Entry 4RIE (X-ray diffraction, 2.16 A resolution); this record covers chains A and B.

# Chain A (and B)
Name: Glycosyl transferase homolog
From: Streptomyces cyanogenus
Notes: fragment: Glycosyltransferase; chain B of this document is another copy of the same molecule, construct and numbering; everything in this record applies to it too
UniProt: Q9ZGC0 (Q9ZGC0_STRCY); residues 1-373 here = UniProt positions 1-373
Amino-acid sequence (379 residues; each row starts with the number of its first residue):
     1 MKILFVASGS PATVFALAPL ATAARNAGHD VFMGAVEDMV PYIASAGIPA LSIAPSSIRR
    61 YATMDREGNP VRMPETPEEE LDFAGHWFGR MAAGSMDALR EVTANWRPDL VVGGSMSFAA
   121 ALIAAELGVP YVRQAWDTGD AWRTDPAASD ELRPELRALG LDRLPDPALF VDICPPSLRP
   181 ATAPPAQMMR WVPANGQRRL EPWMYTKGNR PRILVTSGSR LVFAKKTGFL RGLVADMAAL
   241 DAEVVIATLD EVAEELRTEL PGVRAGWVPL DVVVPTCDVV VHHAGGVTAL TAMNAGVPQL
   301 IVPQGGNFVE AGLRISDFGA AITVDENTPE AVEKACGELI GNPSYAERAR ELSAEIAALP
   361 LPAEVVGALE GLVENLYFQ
Unresolved in the structure: 219-227, 256-262, 327-330, 379 (chain B: 220-231, 255-262, 304-308, 326-327, 379)
Sequence notes: conflict P303 (Ser in Q9ZGC0); expression tag (374-379)
What the authors report for this chain:
  - catalytic residues: H283 (citing earlier work)
  - catalytic residues: D137 (from molecular simulation)

# Interface between chain A and chain B
Residue-residue contacts (73; chain A residue first):
  P19(A) with N26(B), hydrogen bond (backbone-side chain)
  T22(A) with T22(B); N26(B)
  A23(A) with N26(B), hydrogen bond (backbone-side chain)
  R25(A) with P193(B); A194(B); N195(B), hydrogen bond; Q197(B); D271(B), salt bridge
  N26(A) with P19(B), hydrogen bond (side chain-backbone); T22(B); A23(B); V192(B); P362(B)
  A27(A) with R190(B); L361(B)
  G28(A) with V192(B)
  F32(A) with L200(B), hydrophobic; Y205(B), hydrophobic; V272(B), hydrophobic
  E37(A) with R199(B), salt bridge
  V40(A) with R199(B)
  A44(A) with Q197(B)
  S45(A) with S45(B)
  G47(A) with N195(B); Q197(B)
  I48(A) with Q197(B)
  P49(A) with Q197(B); L200(B), hydrophobic; V272(B), hydrophobic
  A50(A) with R199(B); L200(B), hydrogen bond (backbone-backbone)
  L51(A) with L200(B), hydrophobic; Y205(B), hydrophobic
  S52(A) with R199(B)
  V102(A) with Y205(B)
  N105(A) with Y205(B); T206(B)
  W106(A) with Y205(B), hydrophobic
  R190(A) with A27(B); G28(B)
  V192(A) with N26(B); G28(B)
  P193(A) with R25(B)
  A194(A) with R25(B)
  N195(A) with R25(B), hydrogen bond; G47(B)
  Q197(A) with R25(B); A44(B); G47(B); I48(B); P49(B)
  R198(A) with A44(B)
  R199(A) with E37(B), salt bridge; V40(B); A50(B); S52(B)
  L200(A) with F32(B), hydrophobic; P49(B), hydrophobic; A50(B), hydrogen bond (backbone-backbone); L51(B), hydrophobic
  Y205(A) with F32(B), hydrophobic; L51(B), hydrophobic; V102(B); N105(B); W106(B), hydrophobic
  T206(A) with N105(B)
  D271(A) with R25(B), salt bridge
  V272(A) with F32(B), hydrophobic; P49(B), hydrophobic
  L361(A) with A27(B)
  P362(A) with N26(B)
  A363(A) with A363(B), hydrophobic
Also at the interface, not in a pair above, chain A (38 interface residues in all): A46
Also at the interface, not in a pair above, chain B (38 interface residues in all): A46, R198

# Summary
The chain A/chain B interface involves 38 residues from each chain; the contacts include 7 hydrogen bonds and
4 salt bridges. Among the polar pairs are R25(A)-D271(B), E37(A)-R199(B) and P19(A)-N26(B). From the paper:
catalytic residues H283(A) and D137(A).
Chain A and chain B are both Glycosyl transferase homolog (Streptomyces cyanogenus); the structure, Landomycin
Glycosyltransferase LanGT2, was determined by X-ray diffraction together with 4RIF, 4RIG, 4RIH and 4RII from
the same study.
